Entry 6QCW (X-ray diffraction, 2.88 A resolution); this record covers chains A and V of the 6 polymer chains in the assembly.

[Chain A]
Name: Polymerase acidic protein
From: Influenza B virus
Notes: EC 3.1.-.-
Reference sequence: Q5V8Z9 (Q5V8Z9_9INFB); residue numbers follow UniProt; this construct covers 1-726
Chain sequence (751 residues; each row starts with the number of its first residue; numbers below 1 keep their minus sign (Gly-13 is residue -13)):
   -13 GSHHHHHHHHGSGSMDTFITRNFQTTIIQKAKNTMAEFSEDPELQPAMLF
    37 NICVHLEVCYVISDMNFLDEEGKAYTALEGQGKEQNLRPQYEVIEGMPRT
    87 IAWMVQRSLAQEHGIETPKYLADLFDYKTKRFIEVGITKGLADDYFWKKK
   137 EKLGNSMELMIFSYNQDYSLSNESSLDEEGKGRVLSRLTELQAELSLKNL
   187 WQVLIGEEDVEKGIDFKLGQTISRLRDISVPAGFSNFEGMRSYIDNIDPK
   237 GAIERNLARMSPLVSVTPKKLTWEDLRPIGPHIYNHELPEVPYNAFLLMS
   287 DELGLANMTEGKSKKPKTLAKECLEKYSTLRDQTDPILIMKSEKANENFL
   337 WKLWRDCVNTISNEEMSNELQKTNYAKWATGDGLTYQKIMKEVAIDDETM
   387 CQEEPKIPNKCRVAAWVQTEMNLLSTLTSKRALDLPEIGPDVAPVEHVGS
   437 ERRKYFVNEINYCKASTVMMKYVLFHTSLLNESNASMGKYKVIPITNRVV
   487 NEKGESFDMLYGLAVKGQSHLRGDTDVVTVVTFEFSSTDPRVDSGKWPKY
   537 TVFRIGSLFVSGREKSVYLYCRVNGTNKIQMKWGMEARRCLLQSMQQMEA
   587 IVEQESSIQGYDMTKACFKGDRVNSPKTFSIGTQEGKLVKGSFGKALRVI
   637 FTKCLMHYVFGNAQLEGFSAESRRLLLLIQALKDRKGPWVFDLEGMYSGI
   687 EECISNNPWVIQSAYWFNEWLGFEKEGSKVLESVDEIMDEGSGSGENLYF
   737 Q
Disordered / not traced: -13 to -1, 64-70, 724-737
Sequence notes: expression tag (-13 to 0, 727-737)

[Chain V]
Molecule: 14-nt RNA strand
Sequence (14 nucleotides; numbered 1 to 14; the number before each row is that of its first residue):
     1 AGUAGUAACAAGAG

[How chain A and chain V interact]
Pairs across the interface (43; chain A residue first):
  Lys330(A) - A1(V)  salt bridge to the phosphate
  Lys330(A) - G2(V)  phosphate contact
  Trp364(A) - A1(V)  base contact
  Ala365(A) - A1(V)  base contact
  Thr366(A) - A1(V)  base contact
  Thr366(A) - A10(V)  sugar contact
  Gly367(A) - A1(V)  hydrogen bond to the base
  Gly367(A) - A10(V)  hydrogen bond to the sugar
  Gly367(A) - A11(V)  phosphate contact
  Asp368(A) - A11(V)  phosphate contact
  Gly369(A) - A11(V)  hydrogen bond to the phosphate
  Leu370(A) - A1(V)  base contact
  Leu370(A) - A10(V)  base contact
  Leu370(A) - A11(V)  hydrogen bond to the phosphate
  Thr371(A) - A10(V)  hydrogen bond to the phosphate
  Thr371(A) - A11(V)  hydrogen bond to the phosphate
  Tyr372(A) - A10(V)  base contact
  Lys374(A) - G12(V)  phosphate contact
  Pro391(A) - U6(V)  sugar contact
  Lys392(A) - A4(V)  hydrogen bond to the base
  Lys392(A) - G5(V)  base contact
  Ile393(A) - G5(V)  base contact
  Ile393(A) - U6(V)  base contact
  Pro394(A) - G5(V)  sugar contact
  His506(A) - A11(V)  stacking on the base
  Arg508(A) - A11(V)  hydrogen bond to the sugar
  Arg508(A) - G12(V)  hydrogen bond to the sugar
  Asp512(A) - C9(V)  sugar contact
  Val513(A) - G2(V)  base contact
  Val513(A) - U3(V)  base contact
  Val513(A) - C9(V)  hydrogen bond to the sugar
  Thr515(A) - A1(V)  hydrogen bond to the base
  Lys535(A) - U3(V)  salt bridge to the phosphate
  Arg558(A) - U3(V)  salt bridge to the phosphate
  Val559(A) - A1(V)  base contact
  Val559(A) - G2(V)  phosphate contact
  Asn560(A) - G2(V)  hydrogen bond to the sugar
  Asn560(A) - U3(V)  sugar contact
  Gly561(A) - G2(V)  sugar contact
  Gly561(A) - U3(V)  hydrogen bond to the sugar
  Gln566(A) - A4(V)  hydrogen bond to the phosphate
  Asn648(A) - G5(V)  base contact
  Asn692(A) - G5(V)  hydrogen bond to the base
Other interface residues (no listed pair), chain A (31 interface residues in all): Gln388, Gln504, Thr562
Other interface residues (no listed pair), chain V (12 interface residues in all): A7, A13

[Overview]
The interface between chain A and chain V involves 31 residues on one side and 12 on the other, with 15
hydrogen bonds, 3 salt bridges and 1 aromatic stacking contact. Polar pairs include Gly367(A)-A1(V),
Lys392(A)-A4(V) and Thr515(A)-A1(V).
Here chain A is Polymerase acidic protein (Influenza B virus) and chain V is a 14-nt RNA strand. Entry 6QCW
(Crystal structure of influenza B polymerase initiation state with capped 14-mer RNA primer) was determined by
X-ray diffraction (same publication as 6QCS, 6QCT, 6QCV and 6QCX).
